PDB entry 6B1Z | X-ray diffraction, 1.60 A resolution | chain A

== Chain A ==
Protein: Glutamate--tRNA ligase
Organism: Elizabethkingia anophelis
Notes: EC 6.1.1.17
UniProt: A0A1T3FQP0 (A0A1T3FQP0_9FLAO); residues 1-503 here = UniProt positions 1-503
Amino-acid sequence (511 residues; row label = number of the first residue in the row; numbers below 1 keep their minus sign (Met-7 is residue -7)):
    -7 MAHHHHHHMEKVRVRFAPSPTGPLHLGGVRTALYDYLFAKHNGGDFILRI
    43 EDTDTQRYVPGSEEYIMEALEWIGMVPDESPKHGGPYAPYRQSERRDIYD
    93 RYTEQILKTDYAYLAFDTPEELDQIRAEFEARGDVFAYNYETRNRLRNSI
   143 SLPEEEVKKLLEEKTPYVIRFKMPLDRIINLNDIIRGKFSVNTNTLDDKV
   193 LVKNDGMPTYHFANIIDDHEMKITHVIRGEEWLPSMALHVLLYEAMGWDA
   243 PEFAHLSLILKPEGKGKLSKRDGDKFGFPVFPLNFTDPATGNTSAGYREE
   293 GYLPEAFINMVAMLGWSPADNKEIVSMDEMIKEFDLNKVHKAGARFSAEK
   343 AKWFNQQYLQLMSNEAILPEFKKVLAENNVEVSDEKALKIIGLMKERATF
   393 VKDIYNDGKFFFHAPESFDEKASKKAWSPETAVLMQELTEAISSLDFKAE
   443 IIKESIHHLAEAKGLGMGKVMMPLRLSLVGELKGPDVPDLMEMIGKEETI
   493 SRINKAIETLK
Unresolved in the structure: -7 to 1, 419-423, 502-503
Differences from the reference sequence: initiating methionine (-7); expression tag (-6 to 0)
Metal / ion sites: Mg2+ near Ile176 (its only coordinating residue here)

== Summary ==
Chain A is Glutamate--tRNA ligase (Elizabethkingia anophelis); the structure, Crystal Structure of
Glutamate-tRNA Synthetase from Elizabethkingia anophelis, was determined by X-ray diffraction (same
publication as 6BRL).
